Entry 1KZF (X-ray diffraction, 1.80 A resolution); this record covers chain A.

# Chain A
Molecule: acyl-homoserinelactone synthase EsaI
Organism: Pantoea stewartii subsp. stewartii
Reference sequence: P54656 (ESAI_ERWST); residue numbers follow UniProt; this construct covers 1-210
Amino-acid sequence (230 residues; row label = number of the first residue in the row; numbers below 1 keep their minus sign (Met-19 is residue -19)):
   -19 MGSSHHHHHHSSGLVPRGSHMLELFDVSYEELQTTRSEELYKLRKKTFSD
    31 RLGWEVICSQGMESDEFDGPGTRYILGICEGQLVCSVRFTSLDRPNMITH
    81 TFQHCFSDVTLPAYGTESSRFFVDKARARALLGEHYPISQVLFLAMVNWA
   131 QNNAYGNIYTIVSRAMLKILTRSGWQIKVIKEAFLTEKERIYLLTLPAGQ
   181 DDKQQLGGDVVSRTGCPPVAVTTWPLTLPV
Not modelled in the structure: -19 to 0, 16-27
Differences from the reference sequence: expression tag (-19 to 0)
Reported in the primary citation:
  - contacts within the chain: Arg68-Ser99, Glu97-Ser99 (water-mediated contact)
  - specificity-determining residues: Thr140 (from molecular simulation)
  - catalytic residues: Glu97, Arg100, Phe101 (proposed by the authors, not directly observed)
  - catalytic residues: Ser99
  - mutagenesis - D45N: abolished catalytic activity
  - mutagenesis - S99A, T140V: decreased catalytic activity
  - mutagenesis - F123M: unchanged catalytic activity
  - mutagenesis - T140A: decreased catalytic activity on 3-oxoAHLs
  - mutagenesis - T140A: increased catalytic activity on alkanoylC6 AHL
  - conformationally variable residues (order/disorder transition): Arg16 to Phe28

# Summary
The paper reports catalytic residues Glu97, Arg100 and Phe101 among others; S99A and T140V reduce catalytic
activity; 5 substitutions were tested in all.
Chain A is acyl-homoserinelactone synthase EsaI (Pantoea stewartii subsp. stewartii); the structure, Crystal
Structure of the Acyl-homoserine Lactone Synthase, EsaI, was determined by X-ray diffraction together with
1K4J from the same study.
